PDB entry 4A3K | X-ray diffraction, 3.50 A resolution | chains C and K of the 15 polymer chains in the assembly

== Chain C ==
Molecule: DNA-directed RNA polymerase II subunit RPB3
Source organism: Saccharomyces cerevisiae
Reference sequence: P16370 (RPB3_YEAST); numbering as in UniProt (aligned over 1-318)
Amino-acid sequence (318 residues; row label = number of the first residue in the row):
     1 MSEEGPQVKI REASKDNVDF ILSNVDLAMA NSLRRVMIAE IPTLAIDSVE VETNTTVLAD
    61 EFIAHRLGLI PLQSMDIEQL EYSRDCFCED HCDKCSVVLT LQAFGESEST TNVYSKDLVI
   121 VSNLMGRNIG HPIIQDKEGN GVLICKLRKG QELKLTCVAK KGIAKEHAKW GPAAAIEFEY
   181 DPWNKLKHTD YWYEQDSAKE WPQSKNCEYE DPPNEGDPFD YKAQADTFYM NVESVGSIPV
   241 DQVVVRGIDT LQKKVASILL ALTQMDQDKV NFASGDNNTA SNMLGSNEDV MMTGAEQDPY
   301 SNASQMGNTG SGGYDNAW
Not modelled in the structure: 1-2, 269-318
Bound ions: Zn2+: Cys86, Cys88, Cys92, Cys95
Swiss-Prot annotation at these positions:
  - binding site (Zn(2+)): Cys86, Cys88, Cys92, Cys95
  - modified residue: Ser2 (N-acetylserine)
  - natural variant: Ala30 (A30D: In mutant RPB3-1)
  - mutagenesis: Lys9 (K9E: Transcript termination readthrough)

== Chain K ==
Molecule: DNA-directed RNA polymerase II subunit RPB11
Source organism: Saccharomyces cerevisiae
Reference sequence: P38902 (RPB11_YEAST); numbering as in UniProt (aligned over 1-120)
Amino-acid sequence (120 residues; each row starts with the number of its first residue):
     1 MNAPDRFELF LLGEGESKLK IDPDTKAPNA VVITFEKEDH TLGNLIRAEL LNDRKVLFAA
    61 YKVEHPFFAR FKLRIQTTEG YDPKDALKNA CNSIINKLGA LKTNFETEWN LQTLAADDAF
Not modelled in the structure: 116-120
Swiss-Prot annotation at these positions:
  - mutagenesis: Glu108 (E108G/V: Transcript termination readthrough; E108K: Transcript termination readthrough. Lethal), Leu111 (L111P: Transcript termination readthrough), Leu114 (L114P: Transcript termination readthrough)

== Chain C / chain K interface ==
Residue-residue contacts (98):
  Glu3(C) with Asn104(K), hydrogen bond
  Glu4(C) with Ala100(K); Thr103(K); Asn104(K)
  Gly5(C) with Ala100(K)
  Pro6(C) with Lys97(K); Ala100(K); Leu101(K), hydrophobic; Asn104(K), hydrogen bond (backbone-side chain)
  Gln7(C) with Asn104(K), hydrogen bond
  Val8(C) with Leu101(K), hydrophobic; Phe105(K), hydrophobic; Glu108(K)
  Lys9(C) with Glu108(K)
  Ile10(C) with Phe105(K); Glu108(K), hydrogen bond (backbone-side chain); Trp109(K); Gln112(K)
  Ala13(C) with Trp109(K), hydrophobic; Leu114(K)
  Ser14(C) with Trp109(K); Ala115(K)
  Val18(C) with Phe105(K), hydrophobic; Trp109(K), hydrophobic
  Leu22(C) with Leu101(K), hydrophobic
  Asp26(C) with Glu49(K); Asn52(K); Lys97(K), salt bridge
  Ala28(C) with Asn44(K); Leu45(K); Ala48(K), hydrophobic
  Met29(C) with Leu45(K), hydrophobic; Ile94(K); Lys97(K); Leu98(K), hydrophobic
  Ser32(C) with Thr41(K), hydrogen bond (side chain-backbone); Leu45(K)
  Leu33(C) with Leu101(K), hydrophobic
  Arg35(C) with Asp39(K), salt bridge; His40(K); Thr41(K), hydrogen bond
  Val36(C) with Thr41(K)
  Glu40(C) with Thr41(K)
  Arg84(C) with Phe10(K); Leu11(K)
  Ile163(C) with Phe10(K), hydrophobic
  Ala164(C) with Arg6(K)
  Lys165(C) with Arg6(K), hydrogen bond (backbone-side chain); Leu9(K); Phe10(K); Asp39(K), salt bridge
  Glu166(C) with Arg6(K), hydrogen bond (backbone-side chain); Phe7(K); Phe10(K)
  His167(C) with Arg6(K)
  Asp241(C) with Phe105(K); Trp109(K)
  Val244(C) with Phe105(K), hydrophobic
  Val245(C) with Lys102(K); Phe105(K), hydrophobic; Glu106(K)
  Ile248(C) with Leu98(K); Leu101(K), hydrophobic; Lys102(K)
  Asp249(C) with Lys102(K), salt bridge
  Leu251(C) with Leu45(K), hydrophobic; Leu98(K), hydrophobic
  Gln252(C) with Ile95(K), hydrogen bond (side chain-backbone); Leu98(K); Gly99(K); Lys102(K)
  Lys254(C) with Glu38(K), salt bridge; Asp39(K), salt bridge; Leu42(K)
  Val255(C) with Leu42(K), hydrophobic; Cys91(K); Ile94(K), hydrophobic; Ile95(K), hydrophobic
  Ala256(C) with Ile95(K)
  Ile258(C) with Lys18(K); Leu19(K); Phe35(K), hydrophobic; Leu42(K), hydrophobic; Cys91(K), hydrophobic
  Leu259(C) with Lys88(K); Cys91(K), hydrophobic; Asn92(K); Ile95(K), hydrophobic
  Ala261(C) with Leu19(K), hydrophobic
  Leu262(C) with Leu19(K), hydrophobic; Ile21(K), hydrophobic; Leu87(K), hydrophobic; Lys88(K)
  Thr263(C) with Lys88(K), hydrogen bond
  Met265(C) with Ser17(K); Leu19(K)
  Asp266(C) with Lys84(K), salt bridge; Lys88(K), salt bridge
Other interface residues (no listed pair), chain C (46 interface residues in all): Lys15, Phe20, Val240
Other interface residues (no listed pair), chain K (43 interface residues in all): Ile46

== In short ==
The interface between chain C and chain K involves 46 residues on one side and 43 on the other; the contacts
include 10 hydrogen bonds and 8 salt bridges. Among the polar pairs are Asp26(C)-Lys97(K), Arg35(C)-Asp39(K)
and Lys165(C)-Asp39(K).
Chain C is DNA-directed RNA polymerase II subunit RPB3 and chain K is DNA-directed RNA polymerase II subunit
RPB11, both from Saccharomyces cerevisiae; the structure, RNA Polymerase II initial transcribing complex with
a 7nt DNA-RNA hybrid, was determined by X-ray diffraction, deposited together with 4A3B, 4A3C, 4A3D, 4A3E,
4A3F, 4A3G and 4 further entries.
